Entry 9C8T (X-ray diffraction, 1.47 A resolution); this record covers chain A.

== Chain A ==
Name: Cyclic GMP-AMP synthase
Source organism: Homo sapiens
Notes: EC 2.7.7.86
UniProt: Q8N884 (CGAS_HUMAN); numbering as in UniProt (aligned over 157-522)
Sequence (367 residues; each row starts with the number of its first residue):
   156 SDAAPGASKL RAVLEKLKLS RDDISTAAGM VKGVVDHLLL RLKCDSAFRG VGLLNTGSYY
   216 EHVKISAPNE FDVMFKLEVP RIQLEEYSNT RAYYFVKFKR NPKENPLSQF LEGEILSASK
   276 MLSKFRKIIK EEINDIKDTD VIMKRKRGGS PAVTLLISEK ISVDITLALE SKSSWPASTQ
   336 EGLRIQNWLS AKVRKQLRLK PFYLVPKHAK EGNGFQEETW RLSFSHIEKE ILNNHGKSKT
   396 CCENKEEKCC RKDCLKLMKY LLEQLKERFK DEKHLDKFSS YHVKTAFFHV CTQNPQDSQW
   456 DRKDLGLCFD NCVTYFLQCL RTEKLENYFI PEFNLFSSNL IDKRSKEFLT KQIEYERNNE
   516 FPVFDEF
Not modelled in the structure: 156-162, 254-260, 289-292, 302-304, 367-368, 521-522
Differences from the reference sequence: expression tag (156); engineered mutation Glu427 (Lys in Q8N884)
Metal / ion sites: Mg2+ site 1: Glu225, Asp227, Asp319 (together with AMP-PNP, JUJ); Mg2+ site 2: Glu225, Asp227 (together with AMP-PNP); Zn2+: His390, Cys396, Cys397, Cys404
Small-molecule neighbours:
  - AMP-PNP (ANP; phosphoaminophosphonic acid-adenylate ester): Gly212, Ser213, Glu216, Lys219, Glu225, Asp227, Asp319, Arg376, Ser380, Glu383, Lys414, Ser435, Tyr436, Lys439
  - JUJ (1-[9-(6-aminopyridin-3-yl)-6,7-dichloro-1,3,4,5-tetrahydro-2H-pyrido[4,3-b]indol-2-yl]-2-hydroxyethan-1-one): Thr211, Glu225, Asp227, Val228, Met229, Ser305, Pro306, Asp319, Thr321, Val360, Lys362, Arg376, Leu377, Ser378, Ser380
Swiss-Prot annotation at these positions:
  - region: Lys384 to Lys407 (DNA-binding)
  - motif: Leu169 to Leu174 (Nuclear export signal), Asp295 to Ser305 (Nuclear localization signal), Lys299 to Arg302 (KRKR-loop)
  - binding site (GTP): Thr211, Asp319, Arg376 to Glu383
  - binding site (ATP): Ser213, Glu225 to Asp227, Ser380 to Glu383, Lys414, Ser435 to Lys439
  - binding site (Mg(2+)): Glu225, Asp227, Asp319
  - binding site (2',3'-cGAMP): Asp227, Asp319, Lys362, Arg376
  - binding site (Zn(2+)): His390, Cys396, Cys397, Cys404
  - site: Asp157, Ala158 (Cleavage), Lys187 (Important for preferential detection of curved long DNA), Leu195 (Important for preferential detection of curved long DNA), Arg255 (Arginine-anchor), Asp319, Ile320 (Cleavage)
  - modified residue: Asp191 (PolyADP-ribosyl aspartic acid), Asn210 (Microbial infection: Deamidated asparagine), Ser213 (Phosphoserine), Tyr215 (Phosphotyrosine), Glu286 (5-glutamyl polyglutamate), Ser305 (Phosphoserine), Glu314 (5-glutamyl glutamate), Lys384 (N6-acetyllysine), Asn389 (Microbial infection: Deamidated asparagine), Lys392 (N6-acetyllysine), Lys394 (N6-acetyllysine), Lys414 (N6-acetyllysine), Ser434 (Phosphoserine), Ser435 (Phosphoserine), Gln451 (Microbial infection: Deamidated glutamine), Gln454 (Microbial infection: Deamidated glutamine), Lys506 (N6-methyllysine)
  - lipidation (S-palmitoyl cysteine): Cys404, Cys405, Cys474
  - cross-link (Glycyl lysine isopeptide (Lys-Gly)): Lys173 (interchain with G-Cter in ubiquitin), Lys231 (interchain with G-Cter in SUMO), Lys285 (interchain with G-Cter in ubiquitin), Lys347 (interchain with G-Cter in SUMO), Lys384 (interchain with G-Cter in SUMO), Lys394 (interchain with G-Cter in SUMO), Lys411 (interchain with G-Cter in ubiquitin), Lys414 (interchain with G-Cter in ubiquitin), Lys428 (interchain with G-Cter in ubiquitin), Lys479 (interchain with G-Cter in SUMO)
  - natural variant: Gly303 (G303E: Found in patients with tumors), Lys432 (K432T: Found in patients with uterine endometrioid carcinoma)
  - mutagenesis: Asp157 (D157A: No effect on type I IFN and RSAD2 induction. Highly decreases cleavage by CASP1 and enhances type I IFN and enhances RSAD2 induction upon DNA virus infection ...), Leu169 to Leu174 (Abolished export from the nucleus to the cytosol in response to DNA stimulation), Lys171 to Leu174 (Abolishes DNA-binding but does not affect translocation to the nucleus following treatment with etoposide; when associated with A-407), Lys171 (K171A: No effect on stimulation of interferon production), Leu172 (L172A: Impaired type-I interferon production in response to DNA stimulation), Lys173 (K173A: Strongly reduces enzyme activity and stimulation of interferon production; when associated with A-176. No effect on stimulation of interferon production ...), Leu174 (L174N: Strongly reduces enzyme activity and stimulation of interferon production), Arg176 (R176A: Strongly reduces enzyme activity and stimulation of interferon production; when associated with A-173), Lys187 (K187N: Induces alteration of the DNA-binding surface and leads to increased synthesis of cyclic GMP-AMP (cGAMP); when associated with R-195), Asp191 (D191A: Abolished poly-ADP-ribosylation by PARP1, stimulating interferon production), Leu195 (L195R: Induces alteration of the DNA-binding surface and leads to increased synthesis of cyclic GMP-AMP (cGAMP); when associated with N-187), Asn210 to Tyr214 (Abolishes DNA-binding but does not affect translocation to the nucleus following treatment with etoposide; when associated with A-384), 58 further mutagenesis entries in UniProt
Reported in the primary citation:
  - conformationally variable residues (order/disorder transition): Gly207 to Val218, Glu225, Asp227, Asp319
  - Mg2+ coordination: Glu225, Asp227, Asp319
  - catalytic residues: Glu225, Asp227, Asp319
  - binding site for JUJ: Met229, Thr321
  - specificity-determining residues: Thr321
  - mutagenesis - T321I (Kd 8.9 uM): decreased binding to G150
  - mutagenesis - T321I: decreased catalytic activity
  - binding site for AMP-PNP: Tyr436

== Overview ==
Ligands of chain A: AMP-PNP and compound JUJ. Glu225, Asp227 and Asp319 coordinate Mg2+ site 1. Glu225 and
Asp227 form the Mg2+ site 2. Curated annotation (UniProt) lists 10 GTP-binding residues, 14 ATP-binding
residues, 3 Mg2+-binding residues and 4 residues binding 2',3'-cGAMP. The paper reports catalytic residues
Glu225, Asp227 and Asp319; T321I reduces binding to G150.
Chain A is Cyclic GMP-AMP synthase (Homo sapiens); the structure, Crystal Structure of human cyclic GMP-AMP
synthase in complex with AMPPNP and compound 2, was determined by X-ray diffraction, deposited together with
9C8N.
